Entry 2C5I (X-ray diffraction, 2.30 A resolution); this record covers chains P and T.

Chain P:
Molecule: Vacuolar protein sorting protein 51
Notes: fragment: n-terminal, residues 2-30
UniProt: P36116 (VPS51_YEAST); residue numbers follow UniProt; this construct covers 2-30
Amino-acid sequence (29 residues; row label = number of the first residue in the row):
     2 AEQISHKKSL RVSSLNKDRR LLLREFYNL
Not modelled in the structure: 2-7

Chain T:
Molecule: T-snare affecting A late golgi compartment protein 1
Organism: Saccharomyces cerevisiae
Notes: fragment: n-terminal domain, residues 1-101
UniProt: Q03322 (TLG1_YEAST); numbering as in UniProt (aligned over 1-101)
Amino-acid sequence (101 residues; each row starts with the number of its first residue):
     1 MNNSEDPFQQ VVKDTKEQLN RINNYITRHN TAGDDDQEEE IQDILKDVEE TIVDLDRSII
    61 VMKRDENEDV SGREAQVKNI KQQLDALKLR FDRRIQESTQ T
Not modelled in the structure: 1-5, 100-101
Modified / non-standard residues: Mse1 (selenomethionine); Mse62 (selenomethionine; parent Met)

Chain P / chain T interface:
Pairs across the interface - 36 pairs, chain P then chain T:
  K9(P) with Y25(T), hydrogen bond; H29(T), hydrogen bond; Q37(T), hydrogen bond (backbone-side chain)
  L11(P) with Q18(T), hydrogen bond (backbone-side chain); R21(T); Y25(T), hydrophobic; Q37(T); I41(T), hydrophobic; I44(T), hydrophobic
  R12(P) with Q18(T); R21(T); E40(T), salt bridge; D43(T), salt bridge; I44(T); D47(T), salt bridge
  V13(P) with Q18(T), hydrogen bond (backbone-side chain); R21(T)
  S15(P) with D14(T)
  L16(P) with D14(T); Q18(T)
  D19(P) with Q10(T); V11(T); D14(T)
  R20(P) with V11(T); D47(T); E50(T); T51(T), hydrogen bond; D54(T), salt bridge
  L23(P) with P7(T); L55(T), hydrophobic; S58(T)
  L24(P) with D54(T)
  E26(P) with P7(T)
  F27(P) with R57(T); V61(T), hydrophobic
  L30(P) with R64(T)
Also at the interface, not in a pair above, chain P (14 interface residues in all): L22
Also at the interface, not in a pair above, chain T (27 interface residues in all): F8, E17, I22, D34, D65

Summary:
Chain P and chain T form an interface of 14 and 27 residues respectively; the contacts include 6 hydrogen
bonds and 4 salt bridges. Polar contacts include R12(P)-E40(T), R12(P)-D43(T) and R12(P)-D47(T).
Here chain P is Vacuolar protein sorting protein 51 and chain T is T-snare affecting A late golgi compartment
protein 1 (Saccharomyces cerevisiae). Entry 2C5I (N-terminal domain of tlg1 complexed with N-terminus of vps51
in distorted conformation) was determined by X-ray diffraction, deposited together with 2C5K.
